Entry 8CWO (electron microscopy, 2.84 A resolution); this record covers chains A and K of the 15 polymer chains in the assembly.

Chain A:
Molecule: 16S ribosomal RNA
Source organism: Cutibacterium acnes
Sequence (1537 nucleotides; row label = number of the first residue in the row):
     1 UUUUUCAUUG GAGAGUUUGA UCCUGGCUCA GGACGAACGC UGGCGGCGUG CUUAACACAU
    61 GCAAGUCGAA CGGAAAGGCC CUGCUUUUGU GGGGUGCUCG AGUGGCGAAC GGGUGAGUAA
   121 CACGUGAGUA ACCUGCCCUU GACUUUGGGA UAACUUCAGG AAACUGGGGC UAAUACCGGA
   181 UAGGAGCUCC UGCUGCAUGG UGGGGGUUGG AAAGUUUCGG CGGUUGGGGA UGGACUCGCG
   241 GCUUAUCAGC UUGUUGGUGG GGUAGUGGCU UACCAAGGCU UUGACGGGUA GCCGGCCUGA
   301 GAGGGUGACC GGCCACAUUG GGACUGAGAU ACGGCCCAGA CUCCUACGGG AGGCAGCAGU
   361 GGGGAAUAUU GCACAAUGGG CGGAAGCCUG AUGCAGCAAC GCCGCGUGCG GGAUGACGGC
   421 CUUCGGGUUG UAAACCGCUU UCGCCUGUGA CGAAGCGUGA GUGACGGUAA UGGGUAAAGA
   481 AGCACCGGCU AACUACGUGC CAGCAGCCXC GGUGAUACGU AGGGUGCGAG CGUUGUCCGG
   541 AUUUAUUGGG CGUAAAGGGC UCGUAGGUGG UUGAUCGCGU CGGAAGUGUA AUCUUGGGGC
   601 UUAACCCUGA GCGUGCUUUC GAUACGGGUU GACUUGAGGA AGGUAGGGGA GAAUGGAAUU
   661 CCUGGUGGAG CGGUGGAAUG CGCAGAUAUC AGGAGGAACA CCAGUGGCGA AGGCGGUUCU
   721 CUGGGCCUUU CCUGACGCUG AGGAGCGAAA GCGUGGGGAG CGAACAGGCU UAGAUACCCU
   781 GGUAGUCCAC GCUGUAAACG GUGGGUACUA GGUGUGGGGU CCAUUCCACG GGUUCCGUGC
   841 CGUAGCUAAC GCUUUAAGUA CCCCGCCUGG GGAGUACGGC CGCAAGGCUA AAACUCAAAG
   901 GAAUUGACGG GGCCCCGCAC AAGCGGCGGA GCAUGCGGAU UAAUUCGAUG XAACGCGUAG
   961 AACCUUACCU GGGUUUGACA UGGAUCGGGA GUGCUCAGAG AUGGGUGUGC CUCUUUUGGG
  1021 GUCGGUUCAC AGGUGGUGCA UGGCUGUCGU CAGCUCGUGU CGUGAGAUGU UGGGUUAAGU
  1081 CCCGCAACGA GCGCAACCCU UGUUCACUGU UGCCAGCACG UUAUGGUGGG GACUCAGUGG
  1141 AGACCGCCGG GGUCAACUCG GAGGAAGGUG GGGAUGACGU CAAGUCAUCA UGCCCCUUAU
  1201 GUCCAGGGCU UCACGCAUGC UACAAUGGCU GGUACAGAGA GUGGCGAGCC UGUGAGGGUG
  1261 AGCGAAUCUC GGAAAGCCGG UCUCAGUUCG GAUUGGGGUC UGCAACUCGA CCUCAUGAAG
  1321 UCGGAGUCGC UAGUAAUCGC AGAUCAGCAA CGCUGCGGUG AAUACGUUCC CGGGGCUUGU
  1381 ACACACXGCC XGUXAAGUCA UGAAAGUUGG UAACACCCGA AGCCGGUGGC CUAACCGUUG
  1441 UGGGGGAGCC GUCGAAGGUG GGACUGGUGA UUAGGACUAA GUCGUAACAA GGUAGCCGUA
  1501 CCGGAAGGUG CGGCUGGAUC ACCUCCUUUC UAAGGAG
Disordered / not traced: 1-5, 83-89, 906-1380, 1522-1537
Modified positions: PSU (pseudouridine-5'-monophosphate) at position 498, G7M (N7-methyl-guanosine-5'-monophosphate) at position 509, 2MG (2N-methylguanosine-5'-monophosphate) at position 950, 5MC (5-methylcytidine-5'-monophosphate) at position 951, 5MC (5-methylcytidine-5'-monophosphate) at position 1387, 4OC (4n,o2'-methylcytidine-5'-monophosphate) at position 1389, 5MC (5-methylcytidine-5'-monophosphate) at position 1391, 5MC (5-methylcytidine-5'-monophosphate) at position 1394, UR3 (3-methyluridine-5'-monophoshate) at position 1485, 2MG (2N-methylguanosine-5'-monophosphate) at position 1503, MA6 (6N-dimethyladenosine-5'-monophoshate) at position 1505, MA6 (6N-dimethyladenosine-5'-monophoshate) at position 1506
Ion coordination: Mg2+ site 1 near U17 (its only coordinating residue here); Mg2+ site 2 near G25 (its only coordinating residue here); Mg2+ site 3: A63, C388, U389; Mg2+ site 4 near G100 (its only coordinating residue here); Mg2+ site 5: A109, G333; Mg2+ site 6 near C110 (its only coordinating residue here); Mg2+ site 7: A116, G117, G291; Mg2+ site 8: A175, C176; Mg2+ site 9 near A308 (its only coordinating residue here); Mg2+ site 10 near C354 (its only coordinating residue here); Mg2+ site 11 near A385 (its only coordinating residue here); Mg2+ site 12: A491, A492; 23 more Mg2+ sites not listed

Chain K:
Protein: 30S ribosomal protein S11
Source organism: Cutibacterium acnes
Reference sequence: A0A2B7I645 (A0A2B7I645_CUTAC); residues 1-135 here = UniProt positions 1-135
Sequence (135 residues; each row starts with the number of its first residue):
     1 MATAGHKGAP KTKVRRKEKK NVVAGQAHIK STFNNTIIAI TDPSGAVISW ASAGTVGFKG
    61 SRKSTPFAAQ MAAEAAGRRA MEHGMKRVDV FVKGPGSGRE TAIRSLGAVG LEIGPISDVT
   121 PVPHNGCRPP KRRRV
Disordered / not traced: 1-18

Chain A / chain K interface:
Pairs across the interface (83; chain A residue first):
  G656(A) with His124(K), base contact
  A657(A) with Val122(K), hydrogen bond to the sugar; His124(K), hydrogen bond to the sugar; Gly126(K), base contact
  A658(A) with Pro121(K), sugar contact; Val122(K), sugar contact; Pro123(K), sugar contact; Cys127(K), base contact
  U659(A) with Cys127(K), hydrogen bond to the base
  G665(A) with Gly45(K), hydrogen bond to the base; Ala46(K), base contact
  U666(A) with Ala46(K), sugar contact; Val47(K), hydrogen bond to the sugar
  G667(A) with Val47(K), sugar contact; Trp50(K), sugar contact
  G668(A) with Trp50(K), hydrogen bond to the sugar
  A669(A) with Trp50(K), sugar contact; Thr55(K), sugar contact
  G670(A) with Trp50(K), sugar contact; Ser52(K), hydrogen bond to the phosphate; Gly54(K), phosphate contact; Thr55(K), phosphate contact
  C671(A) with Asn35(K), hydrogen bond to the phosphate; Ser52(K), hydrogen bond to the phosphate; Gly54(K), hydrogen bond to the phosphate; Lys63(K), salt bridge to the phosphate
  G672(A) with Asn35(K), hydrogen bond to the phosphate; Ile37(K), phosphate contact; Lys63(K), base contact
  G673(A) with Asn34(K), hydrogen bond to the phosphate; Gly60(K), base contact; Lys63(K), base contact
  U674(A) with Asn34(K), hydrogen bond to the phosphate; Gly60(K), base contact; Ser61(K), hydrogen bond to the base; Arg133(K), hydrogen bond to the phosphate
  G675(A) with Arg133(K), salt bridge to the phosphate
  G676(A) with Ser61(K), hydrogen bond to the phosphate
  A677(A) with Gly60(K), phosphate contact; Ser61(K), hydrogen bond to the phosphate
  A678(A) with Lys59(K), salt bridge to the phosphate
  A686(A) with Trp50(K), base contact
  A688(A) with Lys30(K), sugar contact; Ile37(K), sugar contact; Ala39(K), sugar contact; Val47(K), base contact
  U689(A) with His28(K), phosphate contact; Thr41(K), sugar contact; Gly45(K), hydrogen bond to the sugar; Lys93(K), salt bridge to the phosphate
  C690(A) with His28(K), salt bridge to the phosphate; Ser44(K), sugar contact; Gly45(K), sugar contact
  G696(A) with Cys127(K), hydrogen bond to the base
  A698(A) with His124(K), base contact; Asn125(K), sugar contact; Gly126(K), hydrogen bond to the base
  C699(A) with Asn125(K), phosphate contact
  A700(A) with Pro123(K), sugar contact; His124(K), base contact; Asn125(K), sugar contact
  A759(A) with Cys127(K), base contact
  G760(A) with Cys127(K), sugar contact; Arg128(K), hydrogen bond to the sugar
  C761(A) with Arg128(K), hydrogen bond to the sugar; Pro129(K), sugar contact; Pro130(K), phosphate contact; Lys131(K), phosphate contact
  G762(A) with Pro130(K), phosphate contact; Lys131(K), hydrogen bond to the phosphate
  A763(A) with Lys131(K), salt bridge to the phosphate
  C777(A) with Arg134(K), hydrogen bond to the sugar
  C778(A) with Arg133(K), hydrogen bond to the phosphate; Arg134(K), salt bridge to the phosphate
  C779(A) with Arg133(K), salt bridge to the phosphate
  U1493(A) with Arg134(K), hydrogen bond to the base; Val135(K), sugar contact
  U1509(A) with Lys131(K), hydrogen bond to the phosphate; Arg134(K), salt bridge to the phosphate
  G1510(A) with Lys131(K), salt bridge to the phosphate; Arg134(K), salt bridge to the phosphate
  C1511(A) with Arg128(K), salt bridge to the phosphate
  G1512(A) with Arg128(K), salt bridge to the phosphate
Interface residues without a listed pair, chain A (42 interface residues in all): U687, A697, A1494
Interface residues without a listed pair, chain K (38 interface residues in all): Thr32, Ile48, Ala53, Arg132

Overview:
42 residues of chain A face 38 of chain K across their interface; the contacts include 27 hydrogen bonds and
13 salt bridges. Polar pairs include U659(A)-Cys127(K), G665(A)-Gly45(K) and U674(A)-Ser61(K). A63(A), C388(A)
and U389(A) form the Mg2+ site 3.
Chain A is 16S ribosomal RNA and chain K is 30S ribosomal protein S11, both from Cutibacterium acnes; the
structure, Cutibacterium acnes 30S ribosomal subunit with Sarecycline bound, body domain only in the local
refined map, was determined by electron microscopy, deposited together with 8CVO.
